6Y4P - chains A and B; structure by X-ray diffraction, 2.13 A resolution.

[Chain A]
Molecule: Calmodulin-1
Organism: Homo sapiens
Reference sequence: P0DP23 (CALM1_HUMAN); residues 0-148 here correspond to UniProt positions 1-149 (UniProt number = residue number + 1)
Chain sequence (149 residues; numbered 0 to 148; the number before each row is that of its first residue; numbering starts at 0):
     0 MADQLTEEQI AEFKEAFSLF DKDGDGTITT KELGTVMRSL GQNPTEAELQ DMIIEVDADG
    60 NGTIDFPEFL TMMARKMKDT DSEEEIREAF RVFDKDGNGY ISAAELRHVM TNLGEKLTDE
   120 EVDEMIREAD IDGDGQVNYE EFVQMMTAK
Disordered / not traced: 0-3, 78-81, 147-148
Sequence notes: engineered mutation Ile-53 (Asn54 in P0DP23)
Ion coordination: Ca2+ site 1: Asp-20, Asp-22, Asp-24, Thr-26, Glu-31; Ca2+ site 2: Asp-56, Asp-58, Asn-60, Thr-62, Glu-67; Ca2+ site 3: Asp-93, Asp-95, Asn-97, Tyr-99, Glu-104; Ca2+ site 4: Asp-129, Asp-131, Asp-133, Gln-135, Glu-140
Swiss-Prot annotation at these positions:
  - binding site (Ca(2+)): Asp-20, Asp-22, Asp-24, Thr-26, Glu-31, Asp-56, Asp-58, Asn-60, Thr-62, Glu-67, Asp-93, Asp-95, Asn-97, Tyr-99, Glu-104, Asp-129, Asp-131, Asp-133, Gln-135, Glu-140
  - modified residue: Ala-1 (N-acetylalanine), Lys-21 (N6-acetyllysine), Thr-44 (Phosphothreonine), Ser-81 (Phosphoserine), Lys-94 (N6-acetyllysine), Tyr-99 (Phosphotyrosine), Ser-101 (Phosphoserine), Thr-110 (Phosphothreonine), Lys-115 (N6,N6,N6-trimethyllysine), Tyr-138 (Phosphotyrosine)
  - cross-link: Lys-21 (Glycyl lysine isopeptide (Lys-Gly) (interchain with G-Cter in SUMO2))
From the paper describing this entry:
  - conformationally variable residues (order/disorder transition): Gln-49, Asp-50
  - mutagenesis - N53I: unchanged binding to Ryanodine receptor 2 (chain B)
  - mutagenesis - N53I (4.7 kJ/mol): decreased stability (citing earlier work)
  - disease-associated variants - N53I: decreased signaling in response to RyR2 (citing earlier work)

[Chain B]
Molecule: Ryanodine receptor 2
Organism: Mus musculus
Reference sequence: E9Q401 (RYR2_MOUSE); residues 3614-3640 here correspond to UniProt positions 3580-3606 (UniProt number = residue number - 34)
Chain sequence (30 residues; each row starts with the number of its first residue):
  3611 SNARSKKAVW HKLLSKQRKR AVVACFRMAP
Disordered / not traced: 3611-3614, 3640
Sequence notes: expression tag (3611-3613)

[Interface between chain A and chain B]
Contacting residue pairs (67; chain A residue first):
  Glu-11(A) with Arg-3628(B), hydrogen bond (backbone-side chain)
  Glu-14(A) with Arg-3628(B)
  Ala-15(A) with Arg-3628(B); Val-3632(B), hydrophobic
  Leu-18(A) with Ser-3625(B); Arg-3628(B); Lys-3629(B)
  Phe-19(A) with Lys-3629(B); Val-3632(B), hydrophobic; Val-3633(B), hydrophobic
  Val-35(A) with Lys-3629(B)
  Met-36(A) with Val-3633(B), hydrophobic; Arg-3637(B)
  Ser-38(A) with Lys-3626(B)
  Leu-39(A) with Lys-3626(B); Lys-3629(B); Arg-3630(B); Val-3633(B), hydrophobic
  Gln-41(A) with Val-3633(B); Arg-3637(B)
  Met-51(A) with Phe-3636(B); Arg-3637(B)
  Glu-54(A) with Ala-3639(B)
  Val-55(A) with Phe-3636(B), hydrophobic
  Ile-63(A) with Phe-3636(B), hydrophobic
  Phe-68(A) with Val-3632(B), hydrophobic
  Met-71(A) with Cys-3635(B), hydrophobic; Phe-3636(B), hydrophobic
  Met-72(A) with Cys-3635(B), hydrophobic
  Lys-75(A) with Ala-3631(B); Cys-3635(B), hydrogen bond
  Glu-84(A) with Arg-3628(B)
  Ala-88(A) with Leu-3624(B), hydrophobic; Gln-3627(B)
  Val-91(A) with Gln-3627(B); Arg-3630(B)
  Phe-92(A) with Trp-3620(B), hydrophobic; Leu-3623(B), hydrophobic
  Leu-105(A) with Trp-3620(B), hydrophobic; Leu-3623(B), hydrophobic
  Met-109(A) with Val-3619(B), hydrophobic; Leu-3623(B), hydrophobic
  Asn-111(A) with Arg-3630(B)
  Leu-112(A) with Leu-3623(B); Lys-3626(B); Arg-3630(B)
  Glu-114(A) with Lys-3622(B), salt bridge; Leu-3623(B)
  Glu-120(A) with Val-3619(B)
  Glu-123(A) with Lys-3616(B)
  Met-124(A) with Lys-3616(B); Val-3619(B), hydrophobic; Trp-3620(B), hydrogen bond (backbone-side chain); Leu-3623(B), hydrophobic
  Glu-127(A) with Ser-3615(B), hydrogen bond; Lys-3616(B), hydrogen bond (side chain-backbone); Lys-3617(B)
  Val-136(A) with Trp-3620(B), hydrophobic
  Gln-143(A) with Lys-3617(B), hydrogen bond (backbone-side chain)
  Met-144(A) with Lys-3617(B), hydrogen bond (backbone-side chain); Trp-3620(B), hydrophobic; His-3621(B), hydrogen bond (backbone-side chain)
  Met-145(A) with Trp-3620(B); His-3621(B), hydrogen bond (backbone-side chain); Leu-3624(B), hydrophobic
  Thr-146(A) with Lys-3617(B), hydrogen bond (backbone-side chain); His-3621(B), hydrogen bond (backbone-side chain)
Other interface residues (no listed pair), chain A (41 interface residues in all): Leu-32, Ile-85, Ile-125, Ala-128, Phe-141

[In short]
41 residues of chain A and 22 residues of chain B are in contact, with 11 hydrogen bonds and 1 salt bridge.
Polar contacts include Glu-114(A)/Lys-3622(B), Glu-11(A)/Arg-3628(B) and Lys-75(A)/Cys-3635(B). From UniProt:
20 Ca2+-binding residues on chain A. From the paper: N53I of chain A reduces stability; conformational
variability at Gln-49(A) and Asp-50(A).
Chain A is Calmodulin-1 (Homo sapiens) and chain B is Ryanodine receptor 2 (Mus musculus); the structure,
Calmodulin N53I variant bound to cardiac ryanodine receptor (RyR2) calmodulin binding domain, was determined
by X-ray diffraction together with 6Y4O from the same study.
